7CN2 - chains i and E of the 18 polymer chains in the assembly; structure by electron microscopy, 3.43 A resolution.

# Chain i
Name: The light chain variable region of H16.001 Fab fragment
Source organism: Oryctolagus cuniculus
Notes: antibody fragment or engineered binder
Sequence (110 residues; each row starts with the number of its first residue):
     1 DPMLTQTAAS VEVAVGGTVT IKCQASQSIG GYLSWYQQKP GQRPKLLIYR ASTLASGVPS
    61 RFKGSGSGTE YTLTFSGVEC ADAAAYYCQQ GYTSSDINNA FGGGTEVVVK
Disulfides: Cys-23/Cys-88

# Chain E
Name: Major capsid protein L1
Source organism: Human papillomavirus type 16
UniProtKB: P03101 (VL1_HPV16); residues 1-505 here = UniProt positions 1-505
Sequence (505 residues; each row starts with the number of its first residue):
     1 MSLWLPSEAT VYLPPVPVSK VVSTDEYVAR TNIYYHAGTS RLLAVGHPYF PIKKPNNNKI
    61 LVPKVSGLQY RVFRIHLPDP NKFGFPDTSF YNPDTQRLVW ACVGVEVGRG QPLGVGISGH
   121 PLLNKLDDTE NASAYAANAG VDNRECISMD YKQTQLCLIG CKPPIGEHWG KGSPCTNVAV
   181 NPGDCPPLEL INTVIQDGDM VDTGFGAMDF TTLQANKSEV PLDICTSICK YPDYIKMVSE
   241 PYGDSLFFYL RREQMFVRHL FNRAGAVGEN VPDDLYIKGS GSTANLASSN YFPTPSGSMV
   301 TSDAQIFNKP YWLQRAQGHN NGICWGNQLF VTVVDTTRST NMSLCAAIST SETTYKNTNF
   361 KEYLRHGEEY DLQFIFQLCK ITLTADVMTY IHSMNSTILE DWNFGLQPPP GGTLEDTYRF
   421 VTSQAIACQK HTPPAPKEDP LKKYTFWEVN LKEKFSADLD QFPLGRKFLL QAGLKAKPKF
   481 TLGKRKATPT TSSTSTTAKR KKRKL
Unresolved in the structure: 1-2, 481-505

# Interface between chain i and chain E
Residue-residue contacts (7):
  Ser-28(i) with Ile-348(E); Ser-349(E), hydrogen bond
  Gly-30(i) with Ile-348(E)
  Tyr-32(i) with Thr-358(E)
  Tyr-92(i) with Ser-349(E), hydrogen bond; Lys-356(E); Asn-359(E)
Other interface residues (no listed pair), chain E (6 interface residues in all): Lys-361

# Summary
Chain i and chain E form an interface of 4 and 6 residues respectively; the contacts include 2 hydrogen bonds.
Polar contacts include Ser-28(i)/Ser-349(E) and Tyr-92(i)/Ser-349(E).
Chain i is the light chain variable region of H16.001 Fab fragment (Oryctolagus cuniculus) and chain E is
Major capsid protein L1 (Human papillomavirus type 16); the structure, Subparticle refinement of human
papillomavirus type 16 pesudovirus in complex with H16.001 Fab, was determined by electron microscopy.
